PDB entry 2A59 | X-ray diffraction, 2.70 A resolution | chains A and E of the 5 polymer chains in the assembly

# Chain A (and E)
Protein: 6,7-dimethyl-8-ribityllumazine synthase
Source organism: Schizosaccharomyces pombe
Notes: EC 2.5.1.78; chain E of this document is another copy of the same molecule, construct and numbering; everything in this record applies to it too
Reference sequence: Q9UUB1 (RIB4_SCHPO); residue numbers follow UniProt; this construct covers 1-159
Amino-acid sequence (159 residues; row label = number of the first residue in the row):
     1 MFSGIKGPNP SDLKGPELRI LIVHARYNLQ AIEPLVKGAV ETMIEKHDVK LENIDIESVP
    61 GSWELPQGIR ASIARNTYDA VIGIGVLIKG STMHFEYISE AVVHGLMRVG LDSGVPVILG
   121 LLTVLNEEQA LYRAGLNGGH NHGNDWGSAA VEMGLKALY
Unresolved in the structure: 1-12, 159
Construct notes: engineered mutation Tyr27 (Trp in Q9UUB1)
Ligand contacts:
  - LMZ (5-nitroso-6-ribityl-amino-2,4(1h,3h)-pyrimidinedione), molecule 1: Ala25, Tyr27, Asn28, Pro60, Gly61, Ser62, Trp63, Glu64, Val86, Leu87, Ile88, His94, Ile98
  - LMZ, molecule 2: Ile118, Leu119, Trp146
Curated features (UniProtKB/Swiss-Prot):
  - active site: His94 (Proton donor)
  - binding site (5-amino-6-(D-ribitylamino)uracil): Ser62 to Glu64, Val86 to Ile88, Leu119
  - binding site ((2S)-2-hydroxy-3-oxobutyl phosphate): Ser91, Thr92, Arg133
From the paper describing this entry:
  - binding site for LMZ: Tyr27, Trp63, His94, Leu119
  - conformationally variable residues (side-chain flip): His94
  - catalytic residues: His94 (citing earlier work)
  - contacts within the chain: His142-Asp145 (citing earlier work)

# Interface between chain A and chain E
Contacting residue pairs (44):
  Arg26(A) - Glu152(E)  salt bridge
  Ser58(A) - Glu152(E)
  Ser58(A) - Lys156(E)
  Val59(A) - Glu152(E)
  Pro60(A) - Ala149(E)  hydrophobic
  Pro60(A) - Glu152(E)
  Pro60(A) - Met153(E)
  Trp63(A) - Val103(E)
  Trp63(A) - Met107(E)  hydrophobic
  Trp63(A) - Val117(E)  hydrogen bond (side chain-backbone)
  Trp63(A) - Leu119(E)
  Glu64(A) - Met153(E)
  Gln67(A) - Gly110(E)
  Gln67(A) - Val115(E)
  Gln67(A) - Pro116(E)
  Gln67(A) - Val117(E)  hydrogen bond (side chain-backbone)
  Arg70(A) - Leu111(E)  hydrogen bond (side chain-backbone)
  Arg70(A) - Gly114(E)
  Ser91(A) - Leu125(E)
  Ser91(A) - Gln129(E)  hydrogen bond (backbone-side chain)
  Ser91(A) - Arg133(E)
  Thr92(A) - Thr123(E)  hydrogen bond (side chain-backbone)
  Thr92(A) - Val124(E)
  Thr92(A) - Leu125(E)
  Thr92(A) - Gln129(E)
  Thr92(A) - Arg133(E)
  Met93(A) - Phe95(E)  hydrophobic
  Met93(A) - Thr123(E)  hydrogen bond (backbone-backbone)
  His94(A) - Leu121(E)
  His94(A) - Thr123(E)  hydrogen bond (backbone-side chain)
  Tyr97(A) - Glu96(E)
  Tyr97(A) - Ser99(E)
  Tyr97(A) - Glu100(E)
  Tyr97(A) - Val103(E)
  Tyr97(A) - Thr123(E)
  Ile98(A) - Leu119(E)  hydrophobic
  Glu100(A) - Glu100(E)
  Glu100(A) - His104(E)  salt bridge
  Ala101(A) - Val103(E)  hydrophobic
  Ala101(A) - Met107(E)
  His104(A) - His104(E)
  Arg108(A) - Arg108(E)
  Arg108(A) - Leu111(E)
  Arg108(A) - Asp112(E)  salt bridge
Interface residues without a listed pair, chain A (23 interface residues in all): Pro66, Gly68, Val102, Gly105, Val109
Interface residues without a listed pair, chain E (28 interface residues in all): Leu106, Ile118

# Overview
23 residues of chain A and 28 residues of chain E are in contact; the contacts include 7 hydrogen bonds and 3
salt bridges. Among the polar pairs are Arg26(A)-Glu152(E), Glu100(A)-His104(E) and Arg108(A)-Asp112(E). Chain
A binds compound LMZ. The paper reports the catalytic residue His94(A); a binding site for LMZ at Tyr27(A),
Trp63(A) and His94(A) among others.
Chain A and chain E are both 6,7-dimethyl-8-ribityllumazine synthase (Schizosaccharomyces pombe); the
structure, Structure of 6,7-Dimethyl-8-ribityllumazine synthase from Schizosaccharomyces pombe mutant W27Y
with bound ligand 5-nitroso-6-ribitylamino-2,4(1H,3H)-pyrimidinedione, was determined by X-ray diffraction,
deposited together with 2A57 and 2A58.
